Entry 3JRF (X-ray diffraction, 3.05 A resolution); this record covers chains A and B of the 4 polymer chains in the assembly.

Chain A (and B):
Molecule: DNA-binding protein fis
Organism: Escherichia coli
Notes: chain B of this document is another copy of the same molecule, construct and numbering; everything in this record applies to it too
Reference sequence: P0A6R3 (FIS_ECOLI); numbering as in UniProt (aligned over 1-98)
Chain sequence (98 residues; each row starts with the number of its first residue):
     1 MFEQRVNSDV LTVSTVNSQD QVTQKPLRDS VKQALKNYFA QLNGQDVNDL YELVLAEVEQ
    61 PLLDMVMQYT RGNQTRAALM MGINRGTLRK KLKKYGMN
Disordered / not traced: 1-7 (chain B: fully traced)
UniProt features mapped onto this chain:
  - DNA-binding region: Gln74 to Lys93 (H-T-H motif)
  - region: Asn17 to Gly44 (Required for the stimulation of HIN-mediated recombination)

Interface between chain A and chain B:
Pairs across the interface (80):
  Asp9(A) - Glu57(B)
  Val10(A) - Leu53(B)  hydrophobic
  Leu11(A) - Leu53(B)  hydrophobic
  Leu11(A) - Val54(B)  hydrophobic
  Leu11(A) - Glu57(B)
  Thr12(A) - Ala34(B)
  Val13(A) - Ser30(B)
  Val16(A) - Val16(B)  hydrophobic
  Gln24(A) - Asn37(B)
  Pro26(A) - Glu57(B)
  Leu27(A) - Ser30(B)
  Leu27(A) - Val31(B)  hydrophobic
  Arg28(A) - Glu57(B)  salt bridge
  Arg28(A) - Pro61(B)
  Ser30(A) - Leu27(B)
  Ser30(A) - Ser30(B)
  Val31(A) - Val58(B)  hydrophobic
  Lys32(A) - Pro61(B)
  Lys32(A) - Asp64(B)  salt bridge
  Lys32(A) - Met65(B)
  Gln33(A) - Val13(B)
  Gln33(A) - Ser14(B)  hydrogen bond (side chain-backbone)
  Ala34(A) - Thr12(B)
  Leu35(A) - Pro61(B)
  Leu35(A) - Leu62(B)  hydrophobic
  Leu35(A) - Met65(B)  hydrophobic
  Tyr38(A) - Val10(B)  hydrophobic
  Phe39(A) - Val66(B)  hydrophobic
  Phe39(A) - Met80(B)  hydrophobic
  Gln41(A) - Arg5(B)
  Val47(A) - Met80(B)
  Asn48(A) - Leu79(B)
  Asn48(A) - Met80(B)
  Asn48(A) - Met81(B)
  Asn48(A) - Gly82(B)  hydrogen bond (backbone-backbone)
  Asp49(A) - Met80(B)
  Asp49(A) - Met81(B)
  Asp49(A) - Gly82(B)
  Leu50(A) - Leu62(B)  hydrophobic
  Leu50(A) - Val66(B)  hydrophobic
  Leu50(A) - Met80(B)
  Leu50(A) - Met81(B)  hydrogen bond (backbone-backbone)
  Tyr51(A) - Leu55(B)
  Tyr51(A) - Glu59(B)  hydrogen bond
  Tyr51(A) - Leu62(B)  hydrophobic
  Tyr51(A) - Met81(B)  hydrogen bond (backbone-backbone)
  Tyr51(A) - Ile83(B)  hydrophobic
  Tyr51(A) - Lys91(B)
  Leu53(A) - Leu11(B)  hydrophobic
  Val54(A) - Val58(B)  hydrophobic
  Leu55(A) - Leu55(B)  hydrophobic
  Glu57(A) - Asn7(B)
  Glu57(A) - Ser8(B)
  Glu57(A) - Arg28(B)  salt bridge
  Val58(A) - Val31(B)  hydrophobic
  Val58(A) - Val54(B)  hydrophobic
  Val58(A) - Val58(B)  hydrophobic
  Glu59(A) - Tyr51(B)  hydrogen bond
  Gln60(A) - Arg28(B)  hydrogen bond
  Pro61(A) - Val31(B)  hydrophobic
  Pro61(A) - Leu35(B)
  Leu62(A) - Leu35(B)  hydrophobic
  Leu62(A) - Leu50(B)  hydrophobic
  Asp64(A) - Lys32(B)  salt bridge
  Met65(A) - Lys32(B)
  Met65(A) - Lys36(B)
  Met65(A) - Phe39(B)
  Val66(A) - Leu50(B)  hydrophobic
  Leu79(A) - Val47(B)
  Leu79(A) - Asn48(B)
  Met80(A) - Phe39(B)  hydrophobic
  Met80(A) - Val47(B)
  Met80(A) - Asn48(B)
  Met80(A) - Asp49(B)  hydrogen bond (backbone-backbone)
  Met80(A) - Leu50(B)
  Met81(A) - Asp49(B)
  Met81(A) - Leu50(B)  hydrogen bond (backbone-backbone)
  Met81(A) - Tyr51(B)  hydrogen bond (backbone-backbone)
  Gly82(A) - Asn48(B)
  Lys91(A) - Tyr51(B)
Interface residues without a listed pair, chain A (48 interface residues in all): Ser14, Lys36, Asn37, Gly44, Glu52, Tyr69, Ile83
Interface residues without a listed pair, chain B (44 interface residues in all): Gln24, Tyr38, Tyr69

Summary:
The interface between chain A and chain B involves 48 residues on one side and 44 on the other; the contacts
include 10 hydrogen bonds and 4 salt bridges. Polar contacts include Arg28(A)-Glu57(B), Lys32(A)-Asp64(B) and
Gln33(A)-Ser14(B).
Chain A and chain B are both DNA-binding protein fis (Escherichia coli); the structure, Crystal structure of
Fis bound to 27 bp DNA F27 containing a C/G at center, was determined by X-ray diffraction together with 3IV5,
3JR9, 3JRA, 3JRB, 3JRC, 3JRD and 4 further entries from the same study.
